PDB entry 7UV9 | electron microscopy, 3.20 A resolution | chains F and I of the 11 polymer chains in the assembly

# Chain F
Protein: Histone H4
From: Homo sapiens
UniProtKB: P62805 (H4_HUMAN); residues 1-102 here correspond to UniProt positions 2-103 (UniProt number = residue number + 1)
Sequence (102 residues; each row starts with the number of its first residue):
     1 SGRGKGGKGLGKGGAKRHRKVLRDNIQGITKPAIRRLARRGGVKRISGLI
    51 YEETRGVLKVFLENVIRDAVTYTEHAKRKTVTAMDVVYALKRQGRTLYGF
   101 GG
Unresolved in the structure: 1-23
UniProt features mapped onto this chain:
  - DNA-binding region: Lys16 to Lys20
  - modified residue: Ser1 (N-acetylserine), Arg3 (Asymmetric dimethylarginine), Lys5 (N6-(2-hydroxyisobutyryl)lysine), Lys8 (N6-(2-hydroxyisobutyryl)lysine), Lys12 (N6-(2-hydroxyisobutyryl)lysine), Lys16 (N6-(2-hydroxyisobutyryl)lysine), Lys20 (N6,N6,N6-trimethyllysine), Lys31 (N6-(2-hydroxyisobutyryl)lysine), Lys44 (N6-(2-hydroxyisobutyryl)lysine), Ser47 (Phosphoserine), Tyr51 (Phosphotyrosine), Lys59 (N6-(2-hydroxyisobutyryl)lysine), Lys77 (N6-(2-hydroxyisobutyryl)lysine), Lys79 (N6-(2-hydroxyisobutyryl)lysine), Thr80 (Phosphothreonine), Tyr88 (Phosphotyrosine), Lys91 (N6-(2-hydroxyisobutyryl)lysine)
  - cross-link (Glycyl lysine isopeptide (Lys-Gly)): Lys12 (interchain with G-Cter in SUMO2), Lys20 (interchain with G-Cter in SUMO2), Lys31 (interchain with G-Cter in SUMO2), Lys59 (interchain with G-Cter in SUMO2), Lys79 (interchain with G-Cter in SUMO2), Lys91 (interchain with G-Cter in SUMO2)

# Chain I
Molecule: 185-nt DNA strand
From: synthetic construct
Sequence (185 nucleotides; numbered -92 to 92; the number before each row is that of its first residue; numbers below 1 keep their minus sign (DA-92 is residue -92)):
   -92 ATCGCTGTTCAATACATGCACAGGATGTATATATCTGACACGTGCCTGGA
   -42 GACTAGGGAGTAATCCCCTTGGCGGTTAAAACGCGGGGGACAGCGCGTAC
     8 GTGCGTTTAAGCGGTGCTAGAGCTGTCTACGACCAATTGAGCGGCCTCGG
    58 CACCGGGATTCTCCAGGGCGGCCGCGTATAGGGAT
Unresolved in the structure: -92 to -71, 76-92

# Chain F / chain I interface
Contacting residue pairs (9):
  Arg35(F) - DG8(I)  salt bridge to the phosphate
  Arg45(F) - DC7(I)  sugar contact
  Arg45(F) - DG8(I)  phosphate contact
  Ile46(F) - DC7(I)  sugar contact
  Ile46(F) - DG8(I)  hydrogen bond to the phosphate
  Ser47(F) - DC7(I)  phosphate contact
  Gly48(F) - DC7(I)  phosphate contact
  Lys79(F) - DA28(I)  hydrogen bond to the phosphate
  Thr80(F) - DA28(I)  hydrogen bond to the phosphate
Interface residues without a listed pair, chain F (10 interface residues in all): Lys44, Lys77, Arg78
Interface residues without a listed pair, chain I (4 interface residues in all): DG27

# In short
Chain F and chain I form an interface of 10 and 4 residues respectively; the contacts include 3 hydrogen bonds
and 1 salt bridge. Among the polar pairs are Ile46(F)-DG8(I), Lys79(F)-DA28(I) and Thr80(F)-DA28(I). From
UniProt: a DNA-binding region on chain F.
Here chain F is Histone H4 (Homo sapiens) and chain I is a 185-nt DNA strand (synthetic construct). Entry 7UV9
(KDM2A-nucleosome structure stabilized by H3K36C-UNC8015 covalent conjugate) was determined by electron
microscopy, deposited together with 7UVA.
